7P9K - chains A and B; structure by X-ray diffraction, 2.12 A resolution.

# Chain A (and B)
Protein: DUF262 domain-containing protein
Organism: Escherichia fergusonii (strain ATCC 35469 / DSM 13698 / CCUG 18766 / IAM 14443 / JCM 21226 / LMG 7866 / NBRC 102419 / NCTC 12128 / CDC 0568-73)
Notes: chain B of this document is another copy of the same molecule, construct and numbering; everything in this record applies to it too
Reference sequence: B7L3S9 (B7L3S9_ESCF3); residue numbers follow UniProt; this construct covers 1-587
Amino-acid sequence (587 residues; row label = number of the first residue in the row):
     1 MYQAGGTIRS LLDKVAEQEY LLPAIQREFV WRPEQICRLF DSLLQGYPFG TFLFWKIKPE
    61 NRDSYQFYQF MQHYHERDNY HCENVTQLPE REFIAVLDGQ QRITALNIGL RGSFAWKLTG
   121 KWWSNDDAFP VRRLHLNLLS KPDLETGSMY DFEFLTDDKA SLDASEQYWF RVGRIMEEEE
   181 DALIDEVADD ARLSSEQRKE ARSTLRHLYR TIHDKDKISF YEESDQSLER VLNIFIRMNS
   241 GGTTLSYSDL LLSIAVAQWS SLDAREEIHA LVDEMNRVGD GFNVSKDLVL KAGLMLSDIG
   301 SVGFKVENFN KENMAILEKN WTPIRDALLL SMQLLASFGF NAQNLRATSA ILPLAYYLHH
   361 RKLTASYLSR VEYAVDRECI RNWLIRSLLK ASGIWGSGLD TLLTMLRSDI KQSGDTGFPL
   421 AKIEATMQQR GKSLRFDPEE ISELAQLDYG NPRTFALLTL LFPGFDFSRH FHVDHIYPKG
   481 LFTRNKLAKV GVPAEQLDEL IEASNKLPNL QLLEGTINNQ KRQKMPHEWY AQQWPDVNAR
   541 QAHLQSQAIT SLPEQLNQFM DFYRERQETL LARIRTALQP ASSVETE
Unresolved in the structure: 26-28, 584-587
From the paper describing this entry:
  - binding site for sulfate ion: Arg-102
  - self-association interface (contacts with another copy of this molecule): Ser-42
  - mutagenesis - R38A/S42D, S42A, S42D, Q101A, R102A, D474A, H475A: abolished catalytic activity
  - mutagenesis - Q35A, R38A, N485A: unchanged catalytic activity
  - mutagenesis - N519A, E528A: unchanged catalytic activity on DNA substrate
  - mutagenesis - Q101A, R102A: unchanged binding to ATP
  - catalytic residues: Asp-474, His-475

# How chain A and chain B interact
Contacting residue pairs - 99 pairs, chain A then chain B:
  Tyr-2(A) with Pro-48(B)
  Ala-24(A) with Ala-257(B), hydrophobic
  Ile-25(A) with Ser-253(B); Arg-265(B)
  Trp-31(A) with Arg-237(B)
  Gln-35(A) with Arg-237(B)
  Ser-42(A) with Ile-234(B); Met-238(B)
  Tyr-47(A) with Tyr-221(B), hydrophobic; Arg-230(B); Ile-234(B), hydrophobic; Met-238(B)
  Pro-48(A) with Tyr-2(B); Tyr-221(B); Met-238(B)
  Phe-49(A) with Met-238(B)
  Gly-50(A) with Met-238(B), hydrogen bond (backbone-backbone); Asn-239(B)
  Trp-55(A) with Ile-254(B), hydrophobic; Val-306(B), hydrophobic
  Asp-63(A) with Lys-311(B), hydrogen bond (backbone-side chain)
  Ser-64(A) with Gln-258(B); Asn-310(B); Lys-311(B), hydrogen bond (backbone-backbone)
  Tyr-65(A) with Ile-254(B), hydrophobic; Gln-258(B); Val-306(B), hydrogen bond (side chain-backbone); Glu-307(B); Lys-311(B)
  Gln-66(A) with Gln-258(B)
  Leu-97(A) with Leu-250(B), hydrophobic
  Asp-98(A) with Ser-240(B), hydrogen bond; Thr-244(B), hydrogen bond
  Arg-102(A) with Arg-237(B); Met-238(B), hydrogen bond (side chain-backbone); Asn-239(B), hydrogen bond (side chain-backbone)
  Thr-146(A) with Arg-230(B)
  Tyr-221(A) with Tyr-47(B); Pro-48(B)
  Asp-225(A) with Glu-307(B)
  Leu-228(A) with Tyr-247(B), hydrophobic; Leu-250(B), hydrophobic
  Glu-229(A) with Tyr-247(B); Lys-305(B), salt bridge
  Arg-230(A) with Thr-146(B)
  Leu-232(A) with Leu-245(B); Ser-246(B); Tyr-247(B)
  Asn-233(A) with Gln-35(B), hydrogen bond
  Ile-234(A) with Ser-42(B); Tyr-47(B), hydrophobic
  Phe-235(A) with Thr-244(B)
  Ile-236(A) with Leu-245(B); Ser-246(B)
  Arg-237(A) with Trp-31(B); Gln-35(B); Arg-102(B)
  Met-238(A) with Leu-43(B), hydrophobic; Tyr-47(B); Pro-48(B); Phe-49(B); Gly-50(B), hydrogen bond (backbone-backbone); Arg-102(B), hydrogen bond (backbone-side chain)
  Asn-239(A) with Gly-50(B); Arg-102(B), hydrogen bond (backbone-side chain)
  Ser-240(A) with Asp-98(B), hydrogen bond; Arg-102(B); Ser-240(B)
  Thr-243(A) with Thr-243(B), hydrogen bond
  Thr-244(A) with Asp-98(B), hydrogen bond; Phe-235(B); Ile-236(B); Ser-240(B)
  Leu-245(A) with Ile-25(B), hydrophobic; Leu-232(B); Ile-236(B)
  Ser-246(A) with Ile-236(B)
  Tyr-247(A) with Glu-229(B); Leu-232(B)
  Leu-250(A) with Leu-97(B), hydrophobic; Leu-228(B), hydrophobic
  Ser-253(A) with Ala-24(B); Ile-25(B)
  Ile-254(A) with Tyr-65(B), hydrophobic
  Ala-257(A) with Ala-24(B), hydrophobic
  Gln-258(A) with Ser-64(B), hydrogen bond (side chain-backbone); Tyr-65(B)
  Lys-305(A) with Glu-229(B), salt bridge
  Val-306(A) with Trp-55(B), hydrophobic; Tyr-65(B), hydrogen bond (backbone-side chain)
  Glu-307(A) with Tyr-65(B); Asp-225(B)
  Phe-309(A) with Tyr-65(B)
  Asn-310(A) with Ser-64(B); Tyr-65(B)
  Lys-311(A) with Asp-63(B), hydrogen bond (side chain-backbone); Ser-64(B), hydrogen bond (backbone-backbone); Tyr-65(B); Gln-66(B)
Other interface residues (no listed pair), chain A (54 interface residues in all): Leu-39, Leu-43, Gly-147, Gln-226, Gly-242
Other interface residues (no listed pair), chain B (56 interface residues in all): Pro-23, Arg-38, Leu-39, Gly-147, Gln-226, Gly-241, Phe-309

# In short
Chain A and chain B form an interface of 54 and 56 residues respectively; the contacts include 19 hydrogen
bonds and 2 salt bridges. Among the polar pairs are Glu-229(A)/Lys-305(B), Asp-63(A)/Lys-311(B) and
Tyr-65(A)/Val-306(B). The paper reports catalytic residues Asp-474(A) and His-475(A); R38A/S42D, S42A and S42D
of chain A, among others, abolish catalytic activity; 12 substitutions were tested in all.
Chain A and chain B are both DUF262 domain-containing protein (Escherichia fergusonii (strain ATCC 35469 / DSM
13698 / CCUG 18766 / IAM 14443 / JCM 21226 / LMG 7866 / NBRC 102419 / NCTC 12128 / CDC 0568-73)); the
structure, BrxU, GmrSD-family Type IV restriction enzyme, was determined by X-ray diffraction (same
publication as 7P9M).
